5L96 - chain A; structure by X-ray diffraction, 2.15 A resolution.

# Chain A
Protein: Bromodomain adjacent to zinc finger domain protein 2B
Source organism: Homo sapiens
Notes: fragment: Bromodomain (residues 2054-2168); engineered mutation(s): First two residues SM derive from the expression tag
UniProtKB: Q9UIF8 (BAZ2B_HUMAN), isoform Q9UIF8-4; numbering as in UniProt (aligned over 1858-1971)
Chain sequence (116 residues; each row starts with the number of its first residue):
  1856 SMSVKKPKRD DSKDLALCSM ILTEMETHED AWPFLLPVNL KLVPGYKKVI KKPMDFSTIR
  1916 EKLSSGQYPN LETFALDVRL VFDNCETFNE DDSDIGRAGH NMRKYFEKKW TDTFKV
Differences from the reference sequence: expression tag (1856-1857)
Ligand contacts: 6RZ (2-methyl-N-[(2R)-1-methylsulfonylpropan-2-yl]pyridin-3-amine): Trp1887, Pro1888, Phe1889, Val1893, Asn1894, Leu1897, Val1898, Tyr1901, Phe1943, Asn1944, Ile1950
Reported in the primary citation:
  - binding site for 6RZ: Pro1888, Phe1889, Pro1892, Val1893, Asn1894, Leu1897, Val1898, Tyr1901, Phe1943, Asn1944, Ile1950
  - conformationally variable residues (loop rearrangement, side-chain flip): Asn1894 to Pro1899

# In short
Chain A binds compound 6RZ. The paper reports a binding site for 6RZ at Pro1888, Phe1889 and Pro1892 among
others; conformational variability at Asn1894.
Chain A is Bromodomain adjacent to zinc finger domain protein 2B (Homo sapiens); the structure, Crystal
Structure of BAZ2B bromodomain in complex with 3-amino-2-methylpyridine derivative 1, was determined by X-ray
diffraction (same publication as 5L8T, 5L8U, 5L97, 5L98 and 5L99).
